Entry 5W4U (X-ray diffraction, 3.60 A resolution); this record covers chains A and H of the 13 polymer chains in the assembly.

== Chain A ==
Molecule: DNA-directed RNA polymerase II subunit RPB1
Organism: Saccharomyces cerevisiae (strain ATCC 204508 / S288c)
Notes: EC 2.7.7.6
UniProt: P04050 (RPB1_YEAST); numbering as in UniProt (aligned over 1-1733)
Chain sequence (1733 residues; each row starts with the number of its first residue):
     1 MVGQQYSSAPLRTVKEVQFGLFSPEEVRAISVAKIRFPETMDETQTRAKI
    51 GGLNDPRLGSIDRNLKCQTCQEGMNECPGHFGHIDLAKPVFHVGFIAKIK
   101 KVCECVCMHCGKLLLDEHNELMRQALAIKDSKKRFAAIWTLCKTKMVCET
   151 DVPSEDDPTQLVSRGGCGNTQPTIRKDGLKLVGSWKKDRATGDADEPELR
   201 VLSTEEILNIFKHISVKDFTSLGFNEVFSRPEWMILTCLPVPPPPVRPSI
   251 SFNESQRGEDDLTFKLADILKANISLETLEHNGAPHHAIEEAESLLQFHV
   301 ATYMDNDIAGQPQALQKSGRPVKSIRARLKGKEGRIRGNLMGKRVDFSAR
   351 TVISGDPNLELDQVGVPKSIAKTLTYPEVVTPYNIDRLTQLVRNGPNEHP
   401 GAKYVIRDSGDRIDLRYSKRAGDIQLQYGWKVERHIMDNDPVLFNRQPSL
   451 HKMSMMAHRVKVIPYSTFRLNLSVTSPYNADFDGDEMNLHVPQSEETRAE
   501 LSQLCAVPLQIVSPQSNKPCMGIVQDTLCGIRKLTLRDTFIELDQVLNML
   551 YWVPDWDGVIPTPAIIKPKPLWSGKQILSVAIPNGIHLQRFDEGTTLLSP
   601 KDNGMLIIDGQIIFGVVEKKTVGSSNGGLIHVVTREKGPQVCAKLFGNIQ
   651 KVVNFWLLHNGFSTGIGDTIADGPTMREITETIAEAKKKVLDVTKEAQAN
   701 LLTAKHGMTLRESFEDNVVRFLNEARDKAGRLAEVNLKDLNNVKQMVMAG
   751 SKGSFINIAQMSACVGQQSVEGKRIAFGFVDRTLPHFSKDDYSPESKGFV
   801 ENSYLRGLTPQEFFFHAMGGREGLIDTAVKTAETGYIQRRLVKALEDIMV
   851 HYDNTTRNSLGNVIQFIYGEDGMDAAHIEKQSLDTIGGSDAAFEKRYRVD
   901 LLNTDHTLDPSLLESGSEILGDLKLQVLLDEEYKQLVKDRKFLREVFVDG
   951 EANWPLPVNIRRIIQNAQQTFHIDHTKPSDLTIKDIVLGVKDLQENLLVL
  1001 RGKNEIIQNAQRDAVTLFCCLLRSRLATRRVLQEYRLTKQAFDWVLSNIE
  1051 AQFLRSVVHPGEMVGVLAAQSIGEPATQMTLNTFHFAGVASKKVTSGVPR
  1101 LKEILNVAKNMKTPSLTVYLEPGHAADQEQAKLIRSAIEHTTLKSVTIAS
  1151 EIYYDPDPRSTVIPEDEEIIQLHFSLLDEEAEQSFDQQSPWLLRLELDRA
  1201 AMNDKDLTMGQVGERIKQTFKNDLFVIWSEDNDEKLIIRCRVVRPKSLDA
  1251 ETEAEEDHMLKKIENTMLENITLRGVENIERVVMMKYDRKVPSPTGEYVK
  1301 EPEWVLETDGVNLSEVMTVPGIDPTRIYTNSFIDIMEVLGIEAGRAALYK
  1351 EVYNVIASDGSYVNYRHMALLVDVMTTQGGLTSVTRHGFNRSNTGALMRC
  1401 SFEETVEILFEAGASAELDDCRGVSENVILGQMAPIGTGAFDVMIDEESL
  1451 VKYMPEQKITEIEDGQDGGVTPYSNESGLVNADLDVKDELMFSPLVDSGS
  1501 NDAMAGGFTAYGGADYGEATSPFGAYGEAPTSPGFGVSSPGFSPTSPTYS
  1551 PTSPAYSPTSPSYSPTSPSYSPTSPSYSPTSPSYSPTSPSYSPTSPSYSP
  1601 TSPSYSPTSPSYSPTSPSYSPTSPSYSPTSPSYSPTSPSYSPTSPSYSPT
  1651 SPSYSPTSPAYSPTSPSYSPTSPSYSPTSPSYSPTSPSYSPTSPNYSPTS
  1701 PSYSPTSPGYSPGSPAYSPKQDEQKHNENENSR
Not modelled in the structure: 1-2, 149-166, 186-200, 253-258, 1080-1092, 1176-1186, 1244-1256, 1450-1733
Ion coordination: Zn2+ site 1: C77, H80; Zn2+ site 2: C110, C148; Mg2+: D481, D483, D485 (shared with 1 residue of chain R)
UniProt features mapped onto this chain:
  - region: P248 to D260 (Lid loop), N306 to K323 (Rudder loop), P810 to E822 (Bridging helix)
  - binding site (Zn(2+)): C67, C70, C77, H80, C107, C110, C148, C167
  - binding site (Mg(2+)): D481, D483, D485
  - modified residue: T1471 (Phosphothreonine)
  - cross-link (Glycyl lysine isopeptide (Lys-Gly)): K695 (interchain with G-Cter in ubiquitin), K1246 (interchain with G-Cter in ubiquitin), K1350 (interchain with G-Cter in ubiquitin)
  - natural variant: S1653 to P1659 (deletion: In strain: A364A)
  - mutagenesis: K1246 (K1246R: Impairs ubiquitination during transcription stress)

== Chain H ==
Molecule: DNA-directed RNA polymerases I, II, and III subunit RPABC3
Organism: Saccharomyces cerevisiae (strain ATCC 204508 / S288c)
UniProt: P20436 (RPAB3_YEAST); numbering as in UniProt (aligned over 1-146)
Chain sequence (146 residues; each row starts with the number of its first residue):
     1 MSNTLFDDIFQVSEVDPGRYNKVCRIEAASTTQDQCKLTLDINVELFPVA
    51 AQDSLTVTIASSLNLEDTPANDSSATRSWRPPQAGDRSLADDYDYVMYGT
   101 AYKFEEVSKDLIAVYYSFGGLLMRLEGNYRNLNNLKQENAYLLIRR
Not modelled in the structure: 1-2, 64-75, 130-131
UniProt features mapped onto this chain:
  - region: D16 to T39 (Non-specific ssDNA binding)
  - modified residue: S2 (N-acetylserine), T68 (Phosphothreonine)

== Interface between chain A and chain H ==
Pairs across the interface (57; chain A residue first):
  R537(A) - Y20(H)
  R537(A) - V23(H)
  R537(A) - R25(H)
  R537(A) - D41(H)  salt bridge
  R537(A) - G120(H)
  R537(A) - L121(H)
  D538(A) - Y20(H)
  D538(A) - N21(H)  hydrogen bond (side chain-backbone)
  D538(A) - K22(H)
  D538(A) - V23(H)  hydrogen bond (side chain-backbone)
  F540(A) - V23(H)  hydrophobic
  F540(A) - N43(H)
  L543(A) - W79(H)  hydrophobic
  V559(A) - T76(H)
  V559(A) - S78(H)
  I560(A) - S78(H)
  I560(A) - W79(H)  hydrogen bond (backbone-backbone)
  T562(A) - Y98(H)
  P563(A) - W79(H)
  P563(A) - Y98(H)
  A564(A) - M97(H)
  A564(A) - Y98(H)  hydrogen bond (backbone-backbone)
  A564(A) - F118(H)
  A564(A) - G119(H)
  I565(A) - L46(H)  hydrophobic
  I565(A) - Y95(H)
  I565(A) - V96(H)
  I565(A) - M97(H)  hydrophobic
  I566(A) - V96(H)  hydrogen bond (backbone-backbone)
  K567(A) - D91(H)  salt bridge
  K567(A) - D92(H)
  K567(A) - Y93(H)  hydrogen bond (side chain-backbone)
  K567(A) - Y95(H)
  K567(A) - V96(H)  hydrogen bond (backbone-backbone)
  P568(A) - L46(H)
  P570(A) - W79(H)  hydrophobic
  L571(A) - L46(H)  hydrophobic
  W572(A) - W79(H)  hydrophobic
  S573(A) - G119(H)  hydrogen bond (side chain-backbone)
  K575(A) - G119(H)
  K575(A) - G120(H)
  L597(A) - Y102(H)  hydrogen bond (backbone-side chain)
  L597(A) - Y115(H)
  L598(A) - R25(H)  hydrogen bond (backbone-side chain)
  L598(A) - L122(H)
  S599(A) - R25(H)
  S599(A) - L122(H)
  P600(A) - R25(H)
  D602(A) - Y20(H)
  L606(A) - Y102(H)  hydrophobic
  I613(A) - Y102(H)  hydrophobic
  I613(A) - S117(H)  hydrogen bond (backbone-side chain)
  I613(A) - G120(H)
  I613(A) - L122(H)
  F614(A) - L122(H)  hydrophobic
  K738(A) - R19(H)
  D739(A) - R19(H)  salt bridge
Interface residues without a listed pair, chain A (32 interface residues in all): P561, K569, L737, I973
Interface residues without a listed pair, chain H (35 interface residues in all): T39, R77, D94, K103, M123, R124, K136, Y141

== Summary ==
32 residues of chain A and 35 residues of chain H are in contact; the contacts include 11 hydrogen bonds and 3
salt bridges. Polar pairs include R537(A)-D41(H), K567(A)-D91(H) and D739(A)-R19(H).
Chain A is DNA-directed RNA polymerase II subunit RPB1 and chain H is DNA-directed RNA polymerases I, II, and
III subunit RPABC3, both from Saccharomyces cerevisiae (strain ATCC 204508 / S288c); the structure, Pol II
elongation complex with an N6-methyladenine-containing template, was determined by X-ray diffraction together
with 5W51 from the same study.
